PDB entry 4J3O | X-ray diffraction, 3.80 A resolution | chains G and H of the 5 polymer chains in the assembly

[Chain G]
Name: Protein FimG
Organism: Escherichia coli
UniProtKB: P08190 (FIMG_ECOLI); residues 1-144 here correspond to UniProt positions 24-167 (UniProt number = residue number + 23)
Sequence (144 residues; each row starts with the number of its first residue):
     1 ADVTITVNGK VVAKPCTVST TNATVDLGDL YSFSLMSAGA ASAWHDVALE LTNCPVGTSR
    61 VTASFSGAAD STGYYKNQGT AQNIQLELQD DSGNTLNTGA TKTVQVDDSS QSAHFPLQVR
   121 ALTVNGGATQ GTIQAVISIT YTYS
Disulfides: C16-C54
Curated features (UniProtKB/Swiss-Prot):
  - site: Y143 (Required for stability and transport)

[Chain H]
Name: Protein FimH
Organism: Escherichia coli
UniProtKB: P08191 (FIMH_ECOLI); residues 1-279 here correspond to UniProt positions 22-300 (UniProt number = residue number + 21)
Sequence (279 residues; row label = number of the first residue in the row):
     1 FACKTANGTA IPIGGGSANV YVNLAPVVNV GQNLVVDLST QIFCHNDYPE TITDYVTLQR
    61 GSAYGGVLSN FSGTVKYSGS SYPFPTTSET PRVVYNSRTD KPWPVALYLT PVSSAGGVAI
   121 KAGSLIAVLI LRQTNNYNSD DFQFVWNIYA NNDVVVPTGG CDVSARDVTV TLPDYPGSVP
   181 IPLTVYCAKS QNLGYYLSGT TADAGNSIFT NTASFSPAQG VGVQLTRNGT IIPANNTVSL
   241 GAVGTSAVSL GLTANYARTG GQVTAGNVQS IIGVTFVYQ
Disulfides: C3-C44, C161-C187

[Interface between chain G and chain H]
Residue-residue contacts (65; chain G residue first):
  A1(G) with V274(H); T275(H)
  D2(G) with A115(H); G116(H), hydrogen bond (side chain-backbone); R166(H); V274(H), hydrogen bond (backbone-backbone); T275(H); F276(H)
  V3(G) with V163(H), hydrophobic; A165(H); R166(H); L183(H), hydrophobic; G273(H); V274(H), hydrogen bond (backbone-backbone)
  T4(G) with R166(H), hydrogen bond (backbone-backbone); D167(H), hydrogen bond; I272(H)
  I5(G) with V168(H); S270(H); I271(H); I272(H), hydrogen bond (backbone-backbone)
  T6(G) with V168(H), hydrogen bond (backbone-backbone); T169(H); V170(H), hydrogen bond (backbone-backbone); S270(H); I271(H)
  V7(G) with V170(H); L172(H), hydrophobic; V223(H), hydrophobic; A254(H), hydrophobic; V268(H); Q269(H); S270(H), hydrogen bond (backbone-backbone)
  N8(G) with T169(H); V170(H), hydrogen bond (backbone-backbone); T171(H); L172(H), hydrogen bond (backbone-backbone); V268(H); Q269(H), hydrogen bond
  G9(G) with L172(H); Y256(H); N267(H); V268(H), hydrogen bond (backbone-backbone)
  K10(G) with P173(H); D174(H), salt bridge; Y175(H), hydrogen bond (backbone-backbone); Y256(H), hydrogen bond (backbone-side chain); G266(H); N267(H)
  V11(G) with Y175(H), hydrophobic; A265(H); G266(H), hydrogen bond (backbone-backbone); V268(H), hydrophobic
  V12(G) with D174(H)
  V56(G) with Y175(H); V263(H), hydrophobic
  G57(G) with V263(H); A265(H)
  S59(G) with Q262(H)
  Q105(G) with Q262(H)
  V106(G) with Q262(H), hydrogen bond (backbone-side chain)
  D108(G) with R258(H), salt bridge; G261(H); Q262(H)
  S144(G) with A265(H)
Interface residues without a listed pair, chain G (22 interface residues in all): A13, T58, Q111
Interface residues without a listed pair, chain H (38 interface residues in all): I181, V221, L225, T264

[Overview]
22 residues of chain G face 38 of chain H across their interface; the contacts include 17 hydrogen bonds and 2
salt bridges. Polar contacts include K10(G)-D174(H), D108(G)-R258(H) and D2(G)-G116(H).
Chain G is Protein FimG and chain H is Protein FimH, both from Escherichia coli; the structure, Crystal
structure of the FimD usher traversed by the pilus tip complex assembly composed of FimC:FimF:FimG:FimH, was
determined by X-ray diffraction.
